3DP3 - chains E and F of the 6 polymer chains in the assembly; structure by X-ray diffraction, 2.30 A resolution.

# Chain E (and F)
Molecule: (3R)-hydroxymyristoyl-acyl carrier protein dehydratase
From: Helicobacter pylori
Notes: EC 4.2.1.-; chain F of this document is another copy of the same molecule, construct and numbering; everything in this record applies to it too
Reference sequence: Q5G940 (Q5G940_HELPY); residues 1-159 here = UniProt positions 1-159
Chain sequence (159 residues; numbered 1 to 159; the number before each row is that of its first residue):
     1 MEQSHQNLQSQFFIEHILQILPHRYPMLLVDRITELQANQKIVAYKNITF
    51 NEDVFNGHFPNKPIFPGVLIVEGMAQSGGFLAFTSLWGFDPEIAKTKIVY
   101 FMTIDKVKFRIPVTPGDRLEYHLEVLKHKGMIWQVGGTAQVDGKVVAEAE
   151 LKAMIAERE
Unresolved in the structure: 1-7 (chain F: 1-9, 159)
Small-molecule neighbours: benzamidine (BEN): R110, G137, T138, V145, E148

# How chain E and chain F interact
Contacting residue pairs - 59 pairs, chain E then chain F:
  P22(E) - F59(F)  hydrophobic
  P22(E) - P60(F)
  H23(E) - G57(F)
  H23(E) - H58(F)
  H23(E) - F59(F)
  R24(E) - G57(F)  hydrogen bond (backbone-backbone)
  R24(E) - P60(F)
  Y25(E) - N56(F)
  Y25(E) - G57(F)  hydrogen bond (backbone-backbone)
  P26(E) - D53(F)
  M27(E) - V54(F)  hydrophobic
  M27(E) - G57(F)
  M27(E) - H58(F)
  M27(E) - P66(F)  hydrophobic
  D53(E) - P26(F)
  D53(E) - D53(F)
  N56(E) - Y25(F)
  G57(E) - H23(F)
  G57(E) - R24(F)  hydrogen bond (backbone-backbone)
  G57(E) - Y25(F)  hydrogen bond (backbone-backbone)
  H58(E) - M27(F)
  F59(E) - P22(F)  hydrophobic
  F59(E) - H23(F)
  F59(E) - I98(F)  hydrophobic
  F59(E) - V99(F)
  F59(E) - R158(F)
  P60(E) - P22(F)
  P60(E) - R24(F)
  P60(E) - R158(F)  hydrogen bond (backbone-side chain)
  I64(E) - Y100(F)  hydrophobic
  P66(E) - M27(F)  hydrophobic
  V68(E) - V68(F)
  V68(E) - E72(F)
  V68(E) - F101(F)  hydrophobic
  E72(E) - V68(F)
  V99(E) - F59(F)
  Y100(E) - K62(F)
  F101(E) - V68(F)  hydrophobic
  F101(E) - F109(F)
  M102(E) - K108(F)
  M102(E) - F109(F)  hydrogen bond (backbone-backbone)
  T103(E) - V107(F)
  I104(E) - D105(F)
  I104(E) - K106(F)
  I104(E) - V107(F)  hydrogen bond (backbone-backbone)
  I104(E) - F109(F)  hydrophobic
  D105(E) - I104(F)
  D105(E) - D105(F)
  D105(E) - K106(F)  hydrogen bond (side chain-backbone)
  K106(E) - I104(F)
  K106(E) - D105(F)  hydrogen bond (backbone-side chain)
  V107(E) - T103(F)
  V107(E) - I104(F)  hydrogen bond (backbone-backbone)
  K108(E) - M102(F)
  F109(E) - F101(F)
  F109(E) - M102(F)  hydrogen bond (backbone-backbone)
  F109(E) - I104(F)  hydrophobic
  R158(E) - F59(F)
  R158(E) - P60(F)  hydrogen bond (side chain-backbone)
Other interface residues (no listed pair), chain E (35 interface residues in all): V54, N61, K62, L69, V71, I98, P112
Other interface residues (no listed pair), chain F (31 interface residues in all): L69

# In short
The interface between chain E and chain F involves 35 residues on one side and 31 on the other, with 12
hydrogen bonds. Polar pairs include P60(E)-R158(F), D105(E)-K106(F) and R24(E)-G57(F). Ligands of chain E:
benzamidine.
Both chains are (3R)-hydroxymyristoyl-acyl carrier protein dehydratase (Helicobacter pylori). Entry 3DP3
(Crystal structure of (3R)-Hydroxyacyl-Acyl Carrier Protein Dehydratase (FabZ) from Helicobacter pylori in
complex with compound 3q) was determined by X-ray diffraction (same publication as 3DOY, 3DOZ, 3DP0, 3DP1 and
3DP2).
